4LK0 - chains C and D of the 7 polymer chains in the assembly; structure by X-ray diffraction, 3.91 A resolution.

Chain C:
Molecule: DNA-directed RNA polymerase subunit beta
From: Escherichia coli
Notes: EC 2.7.7.6
UniProtKB: C9QV90 (C9QV90_ECOD1); numbering as in UniProt (aligned over 1-1342)
Amino-acid sequence (1342 residues; each row starts with the number of its first residue):
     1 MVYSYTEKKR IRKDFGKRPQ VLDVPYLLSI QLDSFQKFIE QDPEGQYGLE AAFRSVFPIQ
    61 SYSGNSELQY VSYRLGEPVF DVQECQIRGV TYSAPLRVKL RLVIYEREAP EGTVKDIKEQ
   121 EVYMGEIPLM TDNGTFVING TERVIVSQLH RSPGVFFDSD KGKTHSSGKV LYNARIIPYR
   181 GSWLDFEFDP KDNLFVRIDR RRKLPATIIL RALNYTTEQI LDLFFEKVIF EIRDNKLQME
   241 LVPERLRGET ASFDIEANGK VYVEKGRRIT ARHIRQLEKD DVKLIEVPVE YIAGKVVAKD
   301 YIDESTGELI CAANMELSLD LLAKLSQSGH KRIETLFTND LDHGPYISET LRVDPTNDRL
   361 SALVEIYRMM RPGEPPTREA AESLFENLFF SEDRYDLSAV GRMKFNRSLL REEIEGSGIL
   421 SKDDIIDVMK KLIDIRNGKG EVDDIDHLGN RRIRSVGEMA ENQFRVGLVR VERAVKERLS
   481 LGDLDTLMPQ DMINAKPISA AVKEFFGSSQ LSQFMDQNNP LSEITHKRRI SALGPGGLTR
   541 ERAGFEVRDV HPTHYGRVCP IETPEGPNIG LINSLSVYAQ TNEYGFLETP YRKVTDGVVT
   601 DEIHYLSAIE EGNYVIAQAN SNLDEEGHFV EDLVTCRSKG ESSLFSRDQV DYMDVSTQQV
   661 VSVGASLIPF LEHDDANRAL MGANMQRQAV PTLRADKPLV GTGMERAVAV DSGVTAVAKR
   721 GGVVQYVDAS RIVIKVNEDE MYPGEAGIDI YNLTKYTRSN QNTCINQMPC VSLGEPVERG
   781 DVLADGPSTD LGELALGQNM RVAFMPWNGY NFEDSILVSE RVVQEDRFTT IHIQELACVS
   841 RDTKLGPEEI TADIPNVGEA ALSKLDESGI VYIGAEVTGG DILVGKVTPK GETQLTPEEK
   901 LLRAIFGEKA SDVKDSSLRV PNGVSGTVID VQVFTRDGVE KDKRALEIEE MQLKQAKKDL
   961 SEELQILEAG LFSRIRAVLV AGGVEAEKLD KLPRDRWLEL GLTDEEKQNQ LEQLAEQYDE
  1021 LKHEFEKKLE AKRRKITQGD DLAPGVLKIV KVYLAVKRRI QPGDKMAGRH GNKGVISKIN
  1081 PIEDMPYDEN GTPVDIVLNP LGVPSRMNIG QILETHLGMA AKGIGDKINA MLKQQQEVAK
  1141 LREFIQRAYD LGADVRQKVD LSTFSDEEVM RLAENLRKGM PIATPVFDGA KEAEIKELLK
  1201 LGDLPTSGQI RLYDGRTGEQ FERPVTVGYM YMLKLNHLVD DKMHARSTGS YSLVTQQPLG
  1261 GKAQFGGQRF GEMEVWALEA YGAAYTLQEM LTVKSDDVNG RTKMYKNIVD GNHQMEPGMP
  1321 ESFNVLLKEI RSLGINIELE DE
Unresolved in the structure: 1-2

Chain D:
Molecule: DNA-directed RNA polymerase subunit beta'
From: Escherichia coli
Notes: EC 2.7.7.6
UniProtKB: C5A0S8 (C5A0S8_ECOBW); numbering as in UniProt (aligned over 1-1407)
Amino-acid sequence (1407 residues; numbered 1 to 1407; the number before each row is that of its first residue):
     1 MKDLLKFLKA QTKTEEFDAI KIALASPDMI RSWSFGEVKK PETINYRTFK PERDGLFCAR
    61 IFGPVKDYEC LCGKYKRLKH RGVICEKCGV EVTQTKVRRE RMGHIELASP TAHIWFLKSL
   121 PSRIGLLLDM PLRDIERVLY FESYVVIEGG MTNLERQQIL TEEQYLDALE EFGDEFDAKM
   181 GAEAIQALLK SMDLEQECEQ LREELNETNS ETKRKKLTKR IKLLEAFVQS GNKPEWMILT
   241 VLPVLPPDLR PLVPLDGGRF ATSDLNDLYR RVINRNNRLK RLLDLAAPDI IVRNEKRMLQ
   301 EAVDALLDNG RRGRAITGSN KRPLKSLADM IKGKQGRFRQ NLLGKRVDYS GRSVITVGPY
   361 LRLHQCGLPK KMALELFKPF IYGKLELRGL ATTIKAAKKM VEREEAVVWD ILDEVIREHP
   421 VLLNRAPTLH RLGIQAFEPV LIEGKAIQLH PLVCAAYNAD FDGDQMAVHV PLTLEAQLEA
   481 RALMMSTNNI LSPANGEPII VPSQDVVLGL YYMTRDCVNA KGEGMVLTGP KEAERLYRSG
   541 LASLHARVKV RITEYEKDAN GELVAKTSLK DTTVGRAILW MIVPKGLPYS IVNQALGKKA
   601 ISKMLNTCYR ILGLKPTVIF ADQIMYTGFA YAARSGASVG IDDMVIPEKK HEIISEAEAE
   661 VAEIQEQFQS GLVTAGERYN KVIDIWAAAN DRVSKAMMDN LQTETVINRD GQEEKQVSFN
   721 SIYMMADSGA RGSAAQIRQL AGMRGLMAKP DGSIIETPIT ANFREGLNVL QYFISTHGAR
   781 KGLADTALKT ANSGYLTRRL VDVAQDLVVT EDDCGTHEGI MMTPVIEGGD VKEPLRDRVL
   841 GRVTAEDVLK PGTADILVPR NTLLHEQWCD LLEENSVDAV KVRSVVSCDT DFGVCAHCYG
   901 RDLARGHIIN KGEAIGVIAA QSIGEPGTQL TMRTFHIGGA ASRAAAESSI QVKNKGSIKL
   961 SNVKSVVNSS GKLVITSRNT ELKLIDEFGR TKESYKVPYG AVLAKGDGEQ VAGGETVANW
  1021 DPHTMPVITE VSGFVRFTDM IDGQTITRQT DELTGLSSLV VLDSAERTAG GKDLRPALKI
  1081 VDAQGNDVLI PGTDMPAQYF LPGKAIVQLE DGVQISSGDT LARIPQESGG TKDITGGLPR
  1141 VADLFEARRP KEPAILAEIS GIVSFGKETK GKRRLVITPV DGSDPYEEMI PKWRQLNVFE
  1201 GERVERGDVI SDGPEAPHDI LRLRGVHAVT RYIVNEVQDV YRLQGVKIND KHIEVIVRQM
  1261 LRKATIVNAG SSDFLEGEQV EYSRVKIANR ELEANGKVGA TYSRDLLGIT KASLATESFI
  1321 SAASFQETTR VLTEAAVAGK RDELRGLKEN VIVGRLIPAG TGYAYHQDRM RRRAAGEAPA
  1381 APQVTAEDAS ASLAELLNAG LGGSDNE
Unresolved in the structure: 1-7, 932-947, 1127-1134, 1377-1407
Ion coordination: Zn2+ site 1: Cys-70, Cys-72, Cys-85; Mg2+ near Asp-462 (its only coordinating residue here); Zn2+ site 2: Cys-814, Cys-888, Cys-895, Cys-898

Interface between chain C and chain D:
Residue-residue contacts (347):
  Phe-545(C) / Lys-781(D)
  Arg-548(C) / Arg-780(D)  hydrogen bond (backbone-side chain)
  Asp-549(C) / Pro-750(D)
  Asp-549(C) / His-777(D)  salt bridge
  Asp-549(C) / Arg-780(D)
  Val-550(C) / Phe-773(D)  hydrophobic
  Val-550(C) / Thr-776(D)
  Val-550(C) / His-777(D)
  Val-550(C) / Arg-780(D)
  Tyr-555(C) / Val-769(D)
  Tyr-555(C) / Phe-773(D)  hydrophobic
  Cys-559(C) / Arg-780(D)
  Pro-560(C) / Phe-773(D)  hydrophobic
  Pro-560(C) / Thr-776(D)
  Pro-560(C) / Arg-780(D)  hydrogen bond (backbone-side chain)
  Thr-563(C) / Arg-780(D)
  Ile-569(C) / Arg-780(D)
  Gly-570(C) / Arg-780(D)
  Asn-573(C) / Arg-780(D)
  Gln-618(C) / Val-769(D)
  Gln-618(C) / Leu-770(D)
  Asn-620(C) / Asn-768(D)
  Glu-641(C) / Lys-749(D)  salt bridge
  Val-660(C) / Val-769(D)  hydrophobic
  Val-660(C) / Phe-773(D)  hydrophobic
  Leu-671(C) / Tyr-772(D)
  Glu-672(C) / Leu-767(D)  hydrogen bond (backbone-backbone)
  His-673(C) / Phe-763(D)  hydrogen bond (side chain-backbone)
  His-673(C) / Arg-764(D)  hydrogen bond (side chain-backbone)
  His-673(C) / Glu-765(D)  hydrogen bond (side chain-backbone)
  Asp-674(C) / Phe-763(D)
  Asp-674(C) / Tyr-772(D)  hydrogen bond (backbone-side chain)
  Asp-675(C) / Arg-744(D)  salt bridge
  Asp-675(C) / Phe-763(D)
  Asp-675(C) / Tyr-772(D)
  Ala-676(C) / Tyr-772(D)  hydrophobic
  Ala-676(C) / Ala-779(D)  hydrophobic
  Asn-677(C) / Ala-779(D)
  Asn-677(C) / Leu-783(D)
  Ala-679(C) / Tyr-772(D)
  Leu-680(C) / Leu-783(D)  hydrophobic
  Phe-804(C) / Ala-637(D)
  Phe-804(C) / Ser-638(D)  hydrogen bond (backbone-side chain)
  Met-805(C) / Ala-633(D)
  Met-805(C) / Ala-637(D)
  Pro-806(C) / Asp-505(D)
  Pro-806(C) / Ala-632(D)
  Pro-806(C) / Ala-633(D)
  Pro-806(C) / Ala-637(D)
  Asn-808(C) / Pro-359(D)
  Asn-808(C) / Phe-629(D)
  Asn-808(C) / Ala-630(D)
  Asn-808(C) / Ala-633(D)
  Gly-809(C) / Val-357(D)
  Gly-809(C) / Pro-359(D)
  Gly-809(C) / Phe-629(D)
  Tyr-810(C) / Val-357(D)
  Tyr-810(C) / Pro-359(D)
  Tyr-810(C) / Tyr-360(D)
  Asn-811(C) / Asp-505(D)
  Phe-812(C) / Val-357(D)  hydrophobic
  Phe-812(C) / Pro-451(D)  hydrophobic
  Phe-812(C) / Ser-503(D)
  Phe-812(C) / Gln-504(D)  hydrogen bond (backbone-side chain)
  Phe-812(C) / Asp-505(D)
  Phe-812(C) / Phe-629(D)  hydrophobic
  Glu-813(C) / Asp-460(D)
  Glu-813(C) / Phe-461(D)
  Glu-813(C) / Gln-504(D)  hydrogen bond
  Ser-815(C) / Val-357(D)
  Ser-815(C) / Phe-461(D)
  Arg-841(C) / Asp-256(D)  salt bridge
  Arg-841(C) / Gly-257(D)
  Lys-844(C) / Phe-49(D)
  Glu-892(C) / Lys-66(D)  salt bridge
  Pro-897(C) / Arg-77(D)
  Pro-1044(C) / Gly-257(D)
  Gln-1061(C) / Lys-445(D)
  Pro-1062(C) / Ala-446(D)
  Gly-1063(C) / Val-354(D)
  Lys-1065(C) / Asp-462(D)
  Lys-1065(C) / Gly-463(D)
  Lys-1073(C) / Asp-462(D)
  Val-1075(C) / Ile-355(D)
  Val-1075(C) / Phe-461(D)
  Val-1075(C) / Asp-462(D)
  Val-1075(C) / Gly-463(D)
  Ser-1077(C) / Thr-356(D)  hydrogen bond (backbone-side chain)
  Ser-1077(C) / Val-357(D)
  Asn-1099(C) / Asp-505(D)  hydrogen bond
  Pro-1100(C) / Ala-637(D)
  Pro-1100(C) / Ser-638(D)
  Pro-1100(C) / Val-639(D)  hydrophobic
  Pro-1100(C) / Met-725(D)
  Leu-1101(C) / Gln-504(D)
  Leu-1101(C) / Asp-505(D)
  Leu-1101(C) / Leu-508(D)  hydrophobic
  Leu-1101(C) / Met-725(D)  hydrophobic
  Leu-1101(C) / Ala-730(D)  hydrophobic
  Leu-1101(C) / Arg-731(D)
  Val-1103(C) / Val-639(D)  hydrophobic
  Pro-1104(C) / Ile-722(D)  hydrophobic
  Pro-1104(C) / Met-725(D)  hydrophobic
  Pro-1104(C) / Leu-740(D)
  Ser-1105(C) / Arg-731(D)
  Ser-1105(C) / Gln-736(D)  hydrogen bond (backbone-side chain)
  Arg-1106(C) / Asp-460(D)  salt bridge
  Arg-1106(C) / Arg-731(D)
  Met-1107(C) / Gln-736(D)
  Met-1107(C) / Leu-740(D)  hydrophobic
  Met-1107(C) / Phe-763(D)  hydrophobic
  Ile-1109(C) / Met-644(D)  hydrophobic
  Ile-1109(C) / Phe-763(D)
  Ile-1112(C) / Val-639(D)
  Ile-1112(C) / Ile-641(D)
  Leu-1113(C) / Ile-641(D)  hydrophobic
  His-1116(C) / Ile-641(D)  hydrogen bond (side chain-backbone)
  Phe-1187(C) / Leu-767(D)
  Phe-1187(C) / Val-769(D)  hydrophobic
  Phe-1187(C) / Tyr-772(D)  hydrophobic
  Glu-1192(C) / Ile-641(D)
  Glu-1192(C) / Asp-642(D)
  Glu-1192(C) / Arg-764(D)  salt bridge
  Lys-1196(C) / Asp-642(D)  salt bridge
  Gln-1209(C) / Asp-643(D)
  Thr-1217(C) / Arg-538(D)
  Glu-1219(C) / Arg-538(D)  salt bridge
  Glu-1219(C) / Arg-634(D)  salt bridge
  Phe-1221(C) / Ala-633(D)
  Phe-1221(C) / Arg-634(D)
  Glu-1222(C) / Tyr-512(D)  hydrogen bond
  Glu-1222(C) / Tyr-537(D)  hydrogen bond
  Glu-1222(C) / Arg-634(D)
  Glu-1222(C) / Ser-635(D)
  Glu-1222(C) / Gly-636(D)
  Arg-1223(C) / Tyr-512(D)
  Arg-1223(C) / Ser-635(D)
  Arg-1223(C) / Phe-719(D)  hydrogen bond (side chain-backbone)
  Arg-1223(C) / Asn-720(D)
  Arg-1223(C) / Ser-721(D)  hydrogen bond
  Arg-1223(C) / Met-724(D)
  Pro-1224(C) / Gly-636(D)
  Pro-1224(C) / Ser-638(D)
  Val-1225(C) / Gly-636(D)
  Val-1225(C) / Ser-638(D)
  Thr-1226(C) / Ser-638(D)  hydrogen bond (backbone-side chain)
  Thr-1226(C) / Val-639(D)  hydrogen bond (side chain-backbone)
  Thr-1226(C) / Gly-640(D)
  Val-1239(C) / Lys-445(D)
  Asp-1240(C) / Lys-445(D)  salt bridge
  Lys-1242(C) / Val-354(D)
  Lys-1242(C) / Gln-465(D)
  Met-1243(C) / Arg-352(D)
  Met-1243(C) / Ser-353(D)
  Met-1243(C) / Met-372(D)  hydrophobic
  Met-1243(C) / Lys-445(D)
  His-1244(C) / Gly-351(D)
  His-1244(C) / Arg-352(D)  hydrogen bond (backbone-backbone)
  Ala-1245(C) / Ser-350(D)
  Ala-1245(C) / Glu-375(D)
  Arg-1246(C) / Asp-348(D)  salt bridge
  Arg-1246(C) / Tyr-349(D)
  Arg-1246(C) / Ser-350(D)  hydrogen bond (backbone-backbone)
  Arg-1246(C) / Glu-375(D)
  Ser-1247(C) / Asp-348(D)
  Ser-1247(C) / Tyr-349(D)  hydrogen bond (backbone-backbone)
  Ser-1247(C) / Glu-375(D)  hydrogen bond
  Ser-1247(C) / Lys-378(D)
  Ser-1247(C) / Pro-379(D)
  Thr-1248(C) / Asp-348(D)
  Tyr-1251(C) / Asp-348(D)  hydrogen bond
  Leu-1253(C) / Arg-99(D)  hydrogen bond (backbone-side chain)
  Leu-1253(C) / Pro-251(D)  hydrophobic
  Val-1254(C) / Arg-99(D)  hydrogen bond (backbone-side chain)
  Gln-1256(C) / Arg-99(D)
  Gln-1257(C) / Gln-340(D)
  Gln-1257(C) / Lys-345(D)
  Gln-1257(C) / Arg-346(D)
  Pro-1258(C) / Arg-346(D)
  Pro-1258(C) / Val-347(D)
  Pro-1258(C) / Asp-348(D)
  Phe-1265(C) / Arg-352(D)
  Gly-1266(C) / Arg-346(D)
  Gly-1267(C) / Arg-346(D)  hydrogen bond (backbone-side chain)
  Gly-1267(C) / Val-347(D)
  Gly-1267(C) / Ser-350(D)
  Gln-1268(C) / Lys-345(D)
  Gln-1268(C) / Arg-346(D)
  Gln-1268(C) / Val-347(D)  hydrogen bond (backbone-backbone)
  Gln-1268(C) / Ser-350(D)  hydrogen bond (backbone-side chain)
  Gln-1268(C) / Arg-352(D)
  Gln-1268(C) / Ala-467(D)
  Arg-1269(C) / Gly-344(D)
  Arg-1269(C) / Lys-345(D)
  Arg-1269(C) / Arg-346(D)
  Phe-1270(C) / Gly-344(D)
  Phe-1270(C) / Lys-345(D)  hydrogen bond (backbone-backbone)
  Phe-1270(C) / Val-347(D)  hydrophobic
  Phe-1270(C) / His-469(D)
  Gly-1271(C) / Leu-342(D)
  Gly-1271(C) / Leu-343(D)
  Gly-1271(C) / Gly-344(D)
  Glu-1272(C) / Leu-342(D)  hydrogen bond (backbone-backbone)
  Glu-1272(C) / Arg-798(D)  salt bridge
  Glu-1272(C) / Lys-1348(D)  salt bridge
  Met-1273(C) / Thr-428(D)
  Glu-1274(C) / Asn-424(D)
  Glu-1274(C) / Thr-428(D)  hydrogen bond
  Glu-1274(C) / Ile-434(D)
  Trp-1276(C) / Arg-798(D)
  Trp-1276(C) / Val-801(D)  hydrophobic
  Trp-1276(C) / Val-917(D)
  Trp-1276(C) / Gln-921(D)  hydrogen bond (backbone-side chain)
  Trp-1276(C) / Lys-1348(D)
  Ala-1277(C) / Arg-431(D)
  Ala-1277(C) / Ile-434(D)  hydrophobic
  Ala-1277(C) / Gln-921(D)
  Leu-1278(C) / Met-484(D)  hydrophobic
  Glu-1279(C) / Gln-805(D)  hydrogen bond
  Glu-1279(C) / Leu-1347(D)
  Glu-1279(C) / Ile-1357(D)
  Ala-1280(C) / Arg-431(D)  hydrogen bond (backbone-side chain)
  Ala-1280(C) / Glu-913(D)
  Ala-1280(C) / Val-917(D)  hydrophobic
  Ala-1280(C) / Ile-918(D)  hydrophobic
  Ala-1280(C) / Gln-921(D)
  Tyr-1281(C) / Arg-431(D)  hydrogen bond (side chain-backbone)
  Tyr-1281(C) / Leu-432(D)
  Tyr-1281(C) / Ile-434(D)  hydrogen bond (side chain-backbone)
  Tyr-1281(C) / Gln-435(D)
  Tyr-1281(C) / Leu-483(D)
  Tyr-1281(C) / Met-484(D)  hydrophobic
  Tyr-1281(C) / Asn-489(D)  hydrogen bond
  Gly-1282(C) / Leu-483(D)
  Gly-1282(C) / Gly-1360(D)
  Gly-1282(C) / Thr-1361(D)  hydrogen bond (backbone-side chain)
  Ala-1283(C) / Glu-479(D)
  Ala-1283(C) / Thr-1361(D)
  Ala-1284(C) / Glu-479(D)  hydrogen bond (backbone-side chain)
  Ala-1284(C) / Leu-1356(D)
  Ala-1284(C) / Thr-1361(D)  hydrogen bond (backbone-side chain)
  Ala-1284(C) / Gly-1362(D)
  Tyr-1285(C) / Glu-475(D)
  Tyr-1285(C) / Glu-479(D)  hydrogen bond (backbone-side chain)
  Tyr-1285(C) / Leu-1356(D)
  Tyr-1285(C) / Thr-1361(D)
  Thr-1286(C) / Ala-476(D)
  Thr-1286(C) / Glu-479(D)  hydrogen bond (backbone-side chain)
  Leu-1287(C) / Ile-1357(D)  hydrophobic
  Gln-1288(C) / Gly-1354(D)
  Gln-1288(C) / Arg-1355(D)
  Gln-1288(C) / Leu-1356(D)
  Glu-1289(C) / Val-470(D)
  Glu-1289(C) / Pro-471(D)
  Glu-1289(C) / Leu-472(D)  hydrogen bond (side chain-backbone)
  Glu-1289(C) / Thr-473(D)  hydrogen bond (side chain-backbone)
  Glu-1289(C) / Ala-476(D)
  Met-1290(C) / Val-347(D)
  Met-1290(C) / His-469(D)  hydrogen bond
  Leu-1291(C) / Asn-341(D)
  Leu-1291(C) / Lys-345(D)  hydrogen bond (backbone-side chain)
  Leu-1291(C) / Val-1351(D)
  Leu-1291(C) / Gly-1354(D)
  Thr-1292(C) / Gly-1354(D)
  Lys-1294(C) / Val-347(D)
  Lys-1294(C) / Asp-348(D)  hydrogen bond (backbone-backbone)
  Lys-1294(C) / Tyr-349(D)
  Lys-1294(C) / Val-470(D)  hydrogen bond (side chain-backbone)
  Lys-1294(C) / Leu-472(D)
  Ser-1295(C) / Lys-345(D)
  Ser-1295(C) / Arg-346(D)  hydrogen bond (side chain-backbone)
  Asp-1296(C) / Lys-345(D)  salt bridge
  Val-1298(C) / Lys-96(D)
  Met-1304(C) / Leu-472(D)  hydrophobic
  Tyr-1305(C) / Tyr-349(D)
  Tyr-1305(C) / Pro-379(D)  hydrophobic
  Tyr-1305(C) / Tyr-382(D)
  Ile-1308(C) / Pro-379(D)  hydrophobic
  Ile-1308(C) / Phe-380(D)  hydrophobic
  Ile-1308(C) / Leu-472(D)  hydrophobic
  Val-1309(C) / Pro-379(D)
  Val-1309(C) / Gly-383(D)
  His-1313(C) / Phe-380(D)
  His-1313(C) / Leu-472(D)
  His-1313(C) / Thr-473(D)
  His-1313(C) / Leu-474(D)  hydrogen bond (backbone-backbone)
  His-1313(C) / Gln-477(D)
  Gln-1314(C) / Thr-473(D)
  Met-1315(C) / Thr-473(D)
  Pro-1320(C) / Val-1353(D)
  Pro-1320(C) / Gly-1354(D)
  Glu-1321(C) / Arg-99(D)  salt bridge
  Ser-1322(C) / Asn-341(D)  hydrogen bond
  Ser-1322(C) / Lys-345(D)
  Phe-1323(C) / Ile-20(D)  hydrophobic
  Phe-1323(C) / Ile-1352(D)  hydrophobic
  Phe-1323(C) / Val-1353(D)  hydrophobic
  Val-1325(C) / Arg-99(D)
  Val-1325(C) / Leu-249(D)  hydrophobic
  Leu-1326(C) / Ile-331(D)  hydrophobic
  Leu-1326(C) / Arg-339(D)
  Lys-1328(C) / Glu-100(D)
  Lys-1328(C) / Leu-245(D)
  Lys-1328(C) / Leu-249(D)
  Glu-1329(C) / Leu-245(D)
  Glu-1329(C) / Met-330(D)
  Ile-1330(C) / Ile-331(D)  hydrophobic
  Ile-1330(C) / Leu-1332(D)  hydrophobic
  Arg-1331(C) / Trp-33(D)
  Ser-1332(C) / Met-102(D)
  Ser-1332(C) / Pro-243(D)
  Ser-1332(C) / Leu-245(D)
  Ser-1332(C) / Leu-327(D)
  Leu-1333(C) / His-113(D)
  Leu-1333(C) / Trp-115(D)  hydrophobic
  Leu-1333(C) / Pro-243(D)
  Leu-1333(C) / Leu-307(D)  hydrophobic
  Leu-1333(C) / Leu-327(D)  hydrophobic
  Gly-1334(C) / Leu-24(D)
  Gly-1334(C) / Ala-25(D)  hydrogen bond (backbone-backbone)
  Gly-1334(C) / His-113(D)  hydrogen bond (backbone-side chain)
  Ile-1335(C) / Ile-22(D)  hydrophobic
  Ile-1335(C) / Ala-23(D)
  Ile-1335(C) / Phe-116(D)  hydrophobic
  Ile-1335(C) / Ala-1336(D)  hydrophobic
  Asn-1336(C) / Lys-21(D)
  Asn-1336(C) / Ile-22(D)
  Asn-1336(C) / Ala-23(D)  hydrogen bond (backbone-backbone)
  Asn-1336(C) / Met-29(D)
  Asn-1336(C) / Trp-33(D)
  Ile-1337(C) / Ile-20(D)  hydrophobic
  Ile-1337(C) / Lys-21(D)
  Glu-1338(C) / Ile-20(D)
  Glu-1338(C) / Lys-21(D)  hydrogen bond (backbone-backbone)
  Glu-1338(C) / Met-29(D)
  Leu-1339(C) / Phe-17(D)  hydrophobic
  Glu-1340(C) / Phe-17(D)
  Glu-1340(C) / Asp-18(D)  hydrogen bond (backbone-backbone)
  Glu-1340(C) / Ala-19(D)  hydrogen bond (backbone-backbone)
  Glu-1340(C) / Lys-21(D)
  Glu-1340(C) / Arg-1341(D)  salt bridge
  Asp-1341(C) / Asp-18(D)
  Asp-1341(C) / Arg-1341(D)  salt bridge
  Glu-1342(C) / Glu-15(D)
  Glu-1342(C) / Glu-16(D)
  Glu-1342(C) / Phe-17(D)
  Glu-1342(C) / Asp-18(D)  hydrogen bond (backbone-side chain)
Interface residues without a listed pair, chain C (158 interface residues in all): His-551, Pro-552, His-554, Ile-561, Thr-657, Trp-807, Asp-814, Gly-1074, Ile-1076, Thr-1206, Ser-1207, Gly-1249, Val-1275, Gly-1318
Interface residues without a listed pair, chain D (183 interface residues in all): Arg-47, Leu-239, Pro-246, Val-253, Tyr-269, Leu-376, His-419, Leu-422, Ala-426, Gly-444, Cys-454, Ala-459, Gly-732, Gln-739, Gly-766, Ser-775, Ala-784, Thr-797, Ala-914, Phe-1319, Ile-1320, Ala-1359

In short:
158 residues of chain C and 183 residues of chain D are in contact, with 60 hydrogen bonds and 18 salt
bridges. Polar pairs include Asp-549(C)/His-777(D), Glu-641(C)/Lys-749(D) and Asp-675(C)/Arg-744(D).
Cys-70(D), Cys-72(D) and Cys-85(D) form the Zn2+ site 1.
Here chain C is DNA-directed RNA polymerase subunit beta and chain D is DNA-directed RNA polymerase subunit
beta', both from Escherichia coli. Entry 4LK0 (Crystal Structure Analysis of the E.coli holoenzyme/T7 Gp2
complex) was determined by X-ray diffraction, deposited together with 4LJZ, 4LK1 and 4LLG.
